5GNJ - chains G and I of the 4 polymer chains in the assembly; structure by X-ray diffraction, 2.70 A resolution.

Chain G (and I):
Molecule: Transcription factor MYC2
From: Arabidopsis thaliana
Notes: chain I of this document is another copy of the same molecule, construct and numbering; everything in this record applies to it too
UniProtKB: Q39204 (MYC2_ARATH); numbering as in UniProt (aligned over 446-525)
Chain sequence (89 residues; numbered 445 to 533; the number before each row is that of its first residue):
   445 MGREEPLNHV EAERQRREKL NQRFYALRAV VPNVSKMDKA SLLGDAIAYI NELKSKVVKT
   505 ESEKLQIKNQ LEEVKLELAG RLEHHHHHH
Disordered / not traced: 445-451, 525-533 (chain I: 445-448, 524-533)
Sequence notes: expression tag (445, 526-533)

Interface between chain G and chain I:
Residue-residue contacts (43; chain G residue first):
  Lys463(G) - Ala484(I)
  Leu464(G) - Lys483(I)
  Leu464(G) - Ala484(I)  hydrophobic
  Arg467(G) - Ala484(I)  hydrogen bond (side chain-backbone)
  Arg467(G) - Ile491(I)
  Ala470(G) - Ile491(I)  hydrophobic
  Leu471(G) - Ile491(I)  hydrophobic
  Val474(G) - Asn495(I)
  Val474(G) - Lys498(I)  hydrogen bond (backbone-side chain)
  Lys483(G) - Leu464(I)
  Ala484(G) - Lys463(I)
  Ala484(G) - Leu464(I)
  Ala484(G) - Arg467(I)
  Leu487(G) - Arg467(I)
  Leu487(G) - Leu487(I)  hydrophobic
  Gly488(G) - Arg467(I)
  Ile491(G) - Arg467(I)
  Ile491(G) - Ala470(I)  hydrophobic
  Ile491(G) - Leu471(I)
  Ile494(G) - Tyr493(I)  hydrophobic
  Ile494(G) - Ile494(I)  hydrophobic
  Leu497(G) - Ile494(I)
  Leu497(G) - Leu497(I)  hydrophobic
  Leu497(G) - Lys498(I)
  Leu497(G) - Val501(I)
  Lys498(G) - Tyr493(I)
  Lys498(G) - Leu497(I)
  Val501(G) - Val501(I)  hydrophobic
  Thr504(G) - Thr504(I)
  Thr504(G) - Glu505(I)
  Glu505(G) - Thr504(I)
  Glu507(G) - Lys508(I)  salt bridge
  Lys508(G) - Glu507(I)  salt bridge
  Ile511(G) - Lys508(I)
  Ile511(G) - Ile511(I)  hydrophobic
  Gln514(G) - Leu515(I)
  Leu515(G) - Gln514(I)
  Leu515(G) - Leu515(I)  hydrophobic
  Val518(G) - Leu515(I)  hydrophobic
  Val518(G) - Val518(I)  hydrophobic
  Glu521(G) - Leu522(I)
  Leu522(G) - Glu521(I)
  Leu522(G) - Leu522(I)  hydrophobic
Interface residues without a listed pair, chain G (31 interface residues in all): Phe468, Val475, Tyr493, Asn495, Lys500, Lys519
Interface residues without a listed pair, chain I (31 interface residues in all): Phe468, Val474, Val475, Gly488, Lys500, Lys512

Summary:
The chain G/chain I interface involves 31 residues from each chain; the contacts include 2 hydrogen bonds and
2 salt bridges. Polar contacts include Glu507(G)-Lys508(I), Arg467(G)-Ala484(I) and Val474(G)-Lys498(I).
Both chains are Transcription factor MYC2 (Arabidopsis thaliana). Entry 5GNJ (Structure of a transcription
factor and DNA complex) was determined by X-ray diffraction.
